Entry 3M9S (X-ray diffraction, 4.50 A resolution (low resolution: residue-level contacts below are approximate; hydrogen-bond / salt-bridge calls are withheld)); this record covers chains 1 and 2 of the 13 polymer chains in the assembly.

Chain 1:
Name: NADH-quinone oxidoreductase subunit 1
From: Thermus thermophilus
Notes: EC 1.6.99.5
UniProt: Q56222 (NQO1_THET8); numbering as in UniProt (aligned over 1-438)
Chain sequence (438 residues; each row starts with the number of its first residue):
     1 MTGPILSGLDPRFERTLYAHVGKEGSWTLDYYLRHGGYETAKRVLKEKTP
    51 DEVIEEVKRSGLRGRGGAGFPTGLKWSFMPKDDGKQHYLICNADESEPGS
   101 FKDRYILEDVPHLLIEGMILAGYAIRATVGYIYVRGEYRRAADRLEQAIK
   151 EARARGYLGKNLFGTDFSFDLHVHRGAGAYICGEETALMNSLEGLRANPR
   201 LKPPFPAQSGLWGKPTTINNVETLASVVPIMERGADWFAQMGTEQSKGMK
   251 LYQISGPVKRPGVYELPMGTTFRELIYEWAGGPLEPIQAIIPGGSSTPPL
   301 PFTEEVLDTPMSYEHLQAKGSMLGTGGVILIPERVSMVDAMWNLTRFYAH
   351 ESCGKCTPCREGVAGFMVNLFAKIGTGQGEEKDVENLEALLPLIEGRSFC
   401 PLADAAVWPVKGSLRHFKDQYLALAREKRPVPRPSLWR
Not modelled in the structure: 1
Ion coordination: 4Fe-4S cluster Fe: Cys-353, Cys-356, Cys-359, Cys-400
Residues lining bound ligands:
  - FMN (flavin mononucleotide): Gly-64, Arg-65, Gly-66, Ala-68, Thr-72, Lys-75, Asn-92, Asp-94, Glu-95, Ser-96, Glu-97, Asp-103, Tyr-180, Gly-183, Glu-184, Glu-185, Ile-218, Asn-219, Asn-220, Thr-223, Pro-401, Leu-402
  - 4Fe-4S cluster (SF4): Ile-181, Pro-199, Ser-352, Cys-353, Gly-354, Lys-355, Cys-356, Cys-359, Arg-360, Ser-398, Phe-399, Cys-400, Leu-402, Ala-403

Chain 2:
Name: NADH-quinone oxidoreductase subunit 2
From: Thermus thermophilus
Notes: EC 1.6.99.5
UniProt: Q56221 (NQO2_THET8); residues 1-181 here = UniProt positions 1-181
Chain sequence (181 residues; row label = number of the first residue in the row):
     1 MGFFDDKQDFLEETFAKYPPEGRRAAIMPLLRRVQQEEGWIRPERIEEIA
    51 RLVGTTPTEVMGVASFYSYYQFVPTGKYHLQVCATLSCKLAGAEELWDYL
   101 TETLGIGPGEVTPDGLFSVQKVECLGSCHTAPVIQVNDEPYVECVTRARL
   151 EALLAGLRAGKRLEEIELPGKCGHHVHEVEV
Not modelled in the structure: 1-2, 181
Cystine bridges: Cys-144/Cys-172
Ion coordination: 2Fe-2S cluster Fe: Cys-83, Cys-88, Cys-124, Cys-128
Residues lining bound ligands: 2Fe-2S cluster (FES): Cys-83, Thr-85, Ser-87, Cys-88, Cys-124, Leu-125, Gly-126, Ser-127, Cys-128, Val-133
Curated features (UniProtKB/Swiss-Prot):
  - binding site ([2Fe-2S] cluster): Cys-83, Ser-87, Cys-88, Cys-124, Cys-128

Chain 1 / chain 2 interface:
Residue-residue contacts - 116 pairs, chain 1 then chain 2:
  Tyr-18(1) / His-175(2)
  Val-21(1) / His-175(2)
  Gly-22(1) / His-174(2)
  Tyr-88(1) / Pro-19(2)
  Pro-98(1) / Thr-85(2)
  Pro-98(1) / Cys-124(2)
  Gly-99(1) / Cys-124(2)
  Gly-99(1) / Cys-128(2)
  Ser-100(1) / Gly-126(2)
  Phe-101(1) / Gly-126(2)
  Phe-101(1) / Cys-128(2)
  Phe-101(1) / His-129(2)
  Arg-104(1) / Gly-126(2)
  Arg-104(1) / Ser-127(2)
  Arg-104(1) / Glu-143(2)
  Tyr-105(1) / His-129(2)
  Tyr-105(1) / His-174(2)
  Tyr-105(1) / His-175(2)
  Asp-109(1) / His-174(2)
  Tyr-131(1) / Lys-17(2)
  Tyr-131(1) / Tyr-18(2)
  Tyr-131(1) / Pro-19(2)
  Arg-135(1) / Cys-124(2)
  Arg-135(1) / Leu-125(2)
  Arg-135(1) / Gly-126(2)
  Gly-136(1) / Arg-32(2)
  Glu-137(1) / Gln-135(2)
  Glu-137(1) / Tyr-141(2)
  Tyr-138(1) / Leu-125(2)
  Tyr-138(1) / Gly-126(2)
  Tyr-138(1) / Tyr-141(2)
  Arg-139(1) / Asp-138(2)
  Arg-139(1) / Glu-139(2)
  Arg-139(1) / Pro-140(2)
  Arg-140(1) / Pro-140(2)
  Glu-146(1) / Lys-17(2)
  His-172(1) / Lys-17(2)
  His-174(1) / Tyr-18(2)
  His-174(1) / Ala-25(2)
  His-174(1) / Met-28(2)
  His-174(1) / Pro-29(2)
  Arg-175(1) / Arg-32(2)
  Gly-176(1) / Arg-32(2)
  Ala-177(1) / Met-28(2)
  Ala-177(1) / Tyr-67(2)
  Ala-177(1) / Ser-68(2)
  Ala-177(1) / Tyr-69(2)
  Ala-177(1) / Tyr-70(2)
  Gly-178(1) / Ser-68(2)
  Cys-182(1) / Tyr-67(2)
  Ser-191(1) / Met-28(2)
  Ser-191(1) / Tyr-67(2)
  Leu-192(1) / Ala-25(2)
  Glu-193(1) / Arg-24(2)
  Glu-193(1) / Ala-25(2)
  Gly-194(1) / Arg-24(2)
  Gly-194(1) / Ala-25(2)
  Gly-194(1) / Ile-27(2)
  Gly-194(1) / Val-63(2)
  Leu-195(1) / Arg-24(2)
  Leu-195(1) / Val-63(2)
  Leu-195(1) / Tyr-67(2)
  Arg-196(1) / Gly-62(2)
  Arg-196(1) / Val-63(2)
  Arg-196(1) / Phe-66(2)
  Ala-197(1) / Phe-66(2)
  Ala-197(1) / Tyr-67(2)
  Trp-212(1) / Pro-19(2)
  Trp-212(1) / Gly-22(2)
  Ser-255(1) / Ser-87(2)
  Ser-255(1) / Cys-128(2)
  Lys-259(1) / His-177(2)
  Lys-259(1) / Glu-178(2)
  Lys-259(1) / Val-179(2)
  Arg-260(1) / His-177(2)
  Arg-260(1) / Glu-178(2)
  Pro-261(1) / His-129(2)
  Pro-261(1) / Val-176(2)
  Pro-261(1) / His-177(2)
  Gly-262(1) / His-129(2)
  Gly-262(1) / His-175(2)
  Gly-262(1) / Val-176(2)
  Val-263(1) / His-175(2)
  Val-263(1) / Val-176(2)
  Tyr-264(1) / Val-176(2)
  Ile-329(1) / Ser-87(2)
  Leu-330(1) / Leu-90(2)
  Pro-332(1) / Leu-90(2)
  Asp-339(1) / Lys-89(2)
  Ala-340(1) / Leu-86(2)
  Asn-343(1) / Ala-84(2)
  Asn-343(1) / Thr-85(2)
  Asn-343(1) / Leu-86(2)
  Phe-347(1) / Thr-85(2)
  Phe-347(1) / Glu-123(2)
  His-350(1) / Ser-68(2)
  His-350(1) / Glu-123(2)
  Glu-351(1) / Glu-123(2)
  Arg-433(1) / Lys-89(2)
  Ser-435(1) / Glu-95(2)
  Leu-436(1) / Lys-89(2)
  Leu-436(1) / Leu-90(2)
  Leu-436(1) / Ala-91(2)
  Leu-436(1) / Gly-92(2)
  Leu-436(1) / Glu-95(2)
  Trp-437(1) / Ala-91(2)
  Trp-437(1) / Gly-92(2)
  Trp-437(1) / Glu-95(2)
  Trp-437(1) / Leu-96(2)
  Trp-437(1) / Pro-132(2)
  Trp-437(1) / Val-145(2)
  Trp-437(1) / Thr-146(2)
  Trp-437(1) / Arg-147(2)
  Arg-438(1) / Ala-91(2)
  Arg-438(1) / Thr-146(2)
  Arg-438(1) / Arg-147(2)
Also at the interface, not in a pair above, chain 1 (70 interface residues in all): Ser-96, Glu-108, Tyr-133, Val-173, Ala-179, Ile-181, Asn-198, Lys-214, Ile-254, Pro-257, Val-258, Ile-291, Ile-331, Leu-344, Cys-353
Also at the interface, not in a pair above, chain 2 (52 interface residues in all): Glu-21, Leu-150

In short:
The interface between chain 1 and chain 2 involves 70 residues on one side and 52 on the other. Bound to chain
1: 4Fe-4S cluster and flavin mononucleotide. Bound to chain 2: 2Fe-2S cluster. From UniProt: 5 [2Fe-2S]
cluster-binding residues on chain 2.
Chain 1 is NADH-quinone oxidoreductase subunit 1 and chain 2 is NADH-quinone oxidoreductase subunit 2, both
from Thermus thermophilus; the structure, Crystal structure of respiratory complex I from Thermus
thermophilus, was determined by X-ray diffraction together with 3M9C from the same study.
